PDB entry 2VDU | X-ray diffraction, 2.40 A resolution | chains E and F of the 4 polymer chains in the assembly

== Chain E (and F) ==
Protein: tRNA (guanine-N(7)-)-METHYLTRANSFERASE
Organism: Saccharomyces cerevisiae
Notes: EC 2.1.1.33; fragment: 46-end, residues 39-286; chain F of this document is another copy of the same molecule, construct and numbering; everything in this record applies to it too
Reference sequence: Q12009 (TRM8_YEAST); numbering as in UniProt (aligned over 39-286)
Amino-acid sequence (254 residues; each row starts with the number of its first residue):
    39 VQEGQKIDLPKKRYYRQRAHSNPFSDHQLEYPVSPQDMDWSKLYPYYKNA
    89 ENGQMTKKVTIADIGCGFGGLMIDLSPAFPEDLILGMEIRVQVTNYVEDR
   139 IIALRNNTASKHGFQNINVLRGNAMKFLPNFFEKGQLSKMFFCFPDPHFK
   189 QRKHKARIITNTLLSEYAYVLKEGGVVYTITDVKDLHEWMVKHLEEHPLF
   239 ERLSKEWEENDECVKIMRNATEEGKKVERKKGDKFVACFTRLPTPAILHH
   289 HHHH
Not modelled in the structure: 39-65, 186-194, 260-270, 287-292
UniProt features mapped onto this chain:
  - active site: Asp184
  - binding site (S-adenosyl-L-methionine): Gly103, Glu126, Ile127, Asn161, Ala162, Cys181, Thr259 to Glu261
  - modified residue: Ser59 (Phosphoserine)

== Interface between chain E and chain F ==
Contacting residue pairs - 31 pairs, chain E then chain F:
  Ala116(E) - Leu286(F)
  Glu211(E) - Glu211(F)
  Glu211(E) - Gly212(F)
  Gly212(E) - Glu211(F)
  Gly212(E) - Gly212(F)
  Gly212(E) - Pro281(F)
  Pro236(E) - Glu244(F)
  Glu239(E) - Glu239(F)
  Trp245(E) - Pro281(F)  hydrogen bond (side chain-backbone)
  Trp245(E) - Pro283(F)
  Asn248(E) - Pro283(F)
  Asn248(E) - Ala284(F)
  Asp249(E) - Ala284(F)  hydrogen bond (side chain-backbone)
  Glu250(E) - Ala284(F)  hydrogen bond (backbone-backbone)
  Glu250(E) - Leu286(F)
  Thr278(E) - Leu280(F)
  Thr278(E) - Pro281(F)
  Leu280(E) - Thr278(F)
  Pro281(E) - Gly212(F)
  Pro281(E) - Trp245(F)  hydrogen bond (backbone-side chain)
  Pro281(E) - Thr278(F)
  Thr282(E) - Trp245(F)
  Pro283(E) - Trp245(F)
  Pro283(E) - Asn248(F)
  Pro283(E) - Asp249(F)
  Ala284(E) - Asn248(F)
  Ala284(E) - Asp249(F)  hydrogen bond (backbone-side chain)
  Ala284(E) - Glu250(F)  hydrogen bond (backbone-backbone)
  Ile285(E) - Asn248(F)
  Leu286(E) - Ala116(F)
  Leu286(E) - Glu250(F)
Other interface residues (no listed pair), chain E (21 interface residues in all): Lys210, Val214, Leu241, Glu244
Other interface residues (no listed pair), chain F (21 interface residues in all): Lys210, Val214, Pro236, Leu241, Thr282, Ile285

== Overview ==
The chain E/chain F interface involves 21 residues from each chain; the contacts include 6 hydrogen bonds.
Polar contacts include Trp245(E)-Pro281(F), Asp249(E)-Ala284(F) and Glu250(E)-Ala284(F). Curated annotation
(UniProt) lists active-site residue Asp184(E) and 9 S-adenosyl-L-methionine-binding residues on chain E.
Both chains are tRNA (guanine-N(7)-)-METHYLTRANSFERASE (Saccharomyces cerevisiae). Entry 2VDU (Structure of
trm8-trm82, THE YEAST TRNA m7G methylation complex) was determined by X-ray diffraction, deposited together
with 2VDV.
